PDB entry 8DGF | electron microscopy, 2.90 A resolution | chains A and D of the 8 polymer chains in the assembly

Chain A (and D):
Protein: ATP-binding protein Avs4
Organism: Escherichia coli
Notes: chain D of this document is another copy of the same molecule, construct and numbering; everything in this record applies to it too
Chain sequence (1587 residues; numbered 1 to 1587; the number before each row is that of its first residue):
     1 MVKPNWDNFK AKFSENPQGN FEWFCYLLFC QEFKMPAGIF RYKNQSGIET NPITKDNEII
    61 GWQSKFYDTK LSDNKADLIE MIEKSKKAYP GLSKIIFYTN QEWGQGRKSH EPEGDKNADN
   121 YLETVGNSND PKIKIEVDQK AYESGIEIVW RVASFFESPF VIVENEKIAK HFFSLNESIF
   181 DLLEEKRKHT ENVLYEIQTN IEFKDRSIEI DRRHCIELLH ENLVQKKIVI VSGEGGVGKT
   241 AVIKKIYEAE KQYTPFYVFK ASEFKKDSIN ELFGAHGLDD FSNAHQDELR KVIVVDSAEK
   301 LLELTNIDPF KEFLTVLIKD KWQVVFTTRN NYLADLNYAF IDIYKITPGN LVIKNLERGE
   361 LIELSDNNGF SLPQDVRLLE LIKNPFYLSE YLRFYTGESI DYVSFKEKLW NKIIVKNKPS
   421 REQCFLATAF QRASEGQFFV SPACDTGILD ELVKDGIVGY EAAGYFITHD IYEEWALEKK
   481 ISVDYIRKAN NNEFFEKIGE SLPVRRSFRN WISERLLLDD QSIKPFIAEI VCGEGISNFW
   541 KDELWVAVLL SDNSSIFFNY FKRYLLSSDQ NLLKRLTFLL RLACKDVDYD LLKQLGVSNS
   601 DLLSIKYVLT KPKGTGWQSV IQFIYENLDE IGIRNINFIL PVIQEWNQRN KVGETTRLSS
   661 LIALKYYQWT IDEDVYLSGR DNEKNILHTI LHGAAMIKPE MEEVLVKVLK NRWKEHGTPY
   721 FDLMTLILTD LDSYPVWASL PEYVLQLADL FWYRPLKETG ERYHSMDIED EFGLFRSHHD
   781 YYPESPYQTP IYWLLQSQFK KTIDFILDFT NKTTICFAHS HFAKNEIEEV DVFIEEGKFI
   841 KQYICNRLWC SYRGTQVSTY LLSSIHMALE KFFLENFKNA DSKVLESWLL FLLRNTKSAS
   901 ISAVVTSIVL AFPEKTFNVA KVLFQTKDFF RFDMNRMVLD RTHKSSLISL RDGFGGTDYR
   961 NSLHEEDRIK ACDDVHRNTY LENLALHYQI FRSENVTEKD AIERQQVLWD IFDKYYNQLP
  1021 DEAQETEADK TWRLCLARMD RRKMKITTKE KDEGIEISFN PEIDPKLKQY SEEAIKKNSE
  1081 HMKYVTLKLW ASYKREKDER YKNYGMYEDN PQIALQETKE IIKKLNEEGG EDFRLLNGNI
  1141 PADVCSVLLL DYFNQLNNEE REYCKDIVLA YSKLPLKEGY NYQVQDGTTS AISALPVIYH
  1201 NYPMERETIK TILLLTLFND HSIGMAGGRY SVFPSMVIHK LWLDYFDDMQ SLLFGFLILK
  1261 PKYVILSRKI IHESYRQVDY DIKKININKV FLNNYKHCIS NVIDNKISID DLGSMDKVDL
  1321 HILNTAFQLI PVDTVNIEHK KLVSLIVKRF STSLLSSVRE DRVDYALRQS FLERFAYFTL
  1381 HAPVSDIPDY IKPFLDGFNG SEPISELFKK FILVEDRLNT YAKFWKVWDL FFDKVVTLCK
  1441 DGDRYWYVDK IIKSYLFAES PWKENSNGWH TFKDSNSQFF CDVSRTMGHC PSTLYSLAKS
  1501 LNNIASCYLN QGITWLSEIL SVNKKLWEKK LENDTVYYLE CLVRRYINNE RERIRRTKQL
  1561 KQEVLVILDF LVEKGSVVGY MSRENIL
Disordered / not traced: 107-126, 757-766, 949-960, 1278-1281 (chain D: 1, 104-129, 757-766, 949-960, 1278-1281)
Modified residues: M1 (N-formylmethionine; FME)
Disulfide bonds: C1439-C1490
Bound ions: Mg2+: T240 (together with ATP)
Residues lining bound ligands: ATP (adenosine-5'-triphosphate): Q198, T199, N200, I201, I208, E209, I210, R212, E234, G235, G236, V237, G238, K239, T240, A241, S297, R329, P385, F386, S389
From the paper describing this entry:
  - catalytic residues: E49
  - conformationally variable residues (side-chain flip): E49
  - mutagenesis - Q63A/K65A: abolished catalytic activity on gp8

Chain A / chain D interface:
Residue-residue contacts (76; chain A residue first):
  M1(A) - W23(D)
  M1(A) - H171(D)
  M1(A) - E177(D)
  K3(A) - N20(D)
  K3(A) - W23(D)
  K70(A) - K43(D)
  E102(A) - R41(D)  salt bridge
  W103(A) - Y42(D)
  W103(A) - K43(D)  hydrogen bond (backbone-backbone)
  G104(A) - K43(D)
  Q105(A) - Y42(D)
  Q105(A) - K43(D)
  Q105(A) - Q45(D)
  Q105(A) - S46(D)  hydrogen bond (side chain-backbone)
  Q105(A) - Y89(D)  hydrogen bond
  N127(A) - Y42(D)  hydrogen bond
  N127(A) - N51(D)
  N129(A) - Y42(D)
  N129(A) - A88(D)  hydrogen bond (side chain-backbone)
  N129(A) - Y89(D)
  D130(A) - Y42(D)  hydrogen bond
  S154(A) - Y26(D)  hydrogen bond (backbone-side chain)
  S154(A) - I39(D)  hydrogen bond (side chain-backbone)
  S154(A) - R41(D)
  F155(A) - A37(D)
  E157(A) - W23(D)  hydrogen bond (backbone-side chain)
  E157(A) - Y26(D)
  E157(A) - L27(D)
  E157(A) - R41(D)  salt bridge
  S158(A) - P36(D)
  S158(A) - A37(D)
  S158(A) - G38(D)
  P159(A) - L27(D)
  P159(A) - P36(D)
  F160(A) - P36(D)  hydrogen bond (backbone-backbone)
  I162(A) - W23(D)  hydrophobic
  E166(A) - K167(D)
  D267(A) - K266(D)
  N270(A) - E185(D)
  D279(A) - K188(D)
  L302(A) - N417(D)
  D308(A) - K260(D)  salt bridge
  D308(A) - S262(D)  hydrogen bond
  E312(A) - H189(D)  salt bridge
  E312(A) - N192(D)  hydrogen bond
  T315(A) - Y195(D)
  V316(A) - N192(D)
  K319(A) - E191(D)
  K319(A) - N192(D)
  K319(A) - Y195(D)
  D335(A) - N417(D)  hydrogen bond
  D342(A) - R393(D)  salt bridge
  D342(A) - K408(D)  salt bridge
  D342(A) - K412(D)  salt bridge
  I343(A) - Q198(D)
  K345(A) - Q198(D)
  K345(A) - E202(D)  salt bridge
  Q437(A) - R487(D)  hydrogen bond (side chain-backbone)
  F439(A) - R487(D)  hydrogen bond (backbone-side chain)
  Y460(A) - P419(D)
  Y460(A) - E422(D)  hydrogen bond
  Y460(A) - Q423(D)  hydrogen bond
  A462(A) - E422(D)
  A462(A) - Q423(D)  hydrogen bond (backbone-side chain)
  A462(A) - V483(D)
  A463(A) - V483(D)  hydrophobic
  A463(A) - R487(D)
  Y465(A) - P419(D)
  D1474(A) - Y560(D)
  S1477(A) - Y560(D)
  Q1478(A) - C532(D)
  Q1478(A) - R563(D)
  D1482(A) - R563(D)  salt bridge
  K1558(A) - K488(D)
  Q1559(A) - K488(D)
  Q1559(A) - A489(D)
Interface residues without a listed pair, chain A (62 interface residues in all): V2, P4, P131, K134, W150, R151, V152, V163, E164, N306, K311, N331, Y338, Y344, E435, V440, D450, S1475, F1479
Interface residues without a listed pair, chain D (53 interface residues in all): G19, C30, Q31, F40, N44, E196, E390, I486, N490

In short:
The interface between chain A and chain D involves 62 residues on one side and 53 on the other; the contacts
include 18 hydrogen bonds and 9 salt bridges. Polar pairs include E102(A)-R41(D), E157(A)-R41(D) and
D308(A)-K260(D). Chain A binds ATP. The paper reports the catalytic residue E49(A); Q63A/K65A of chain A
abolish catalytic activity on gp8.
Both chains are ATP-binding protein Avs4 (Escherichia coli). Entry 8DGF (Avs4 bound to phage PhiV-1 portal)
was determined by electron microscopy, deposited together with 8DGC.
